PDB entry 3U7Q | X-ray diffraction, 1.00 A resolution | chains B and D of the 4 polymer chains in the assembly

== Chain B (and D) ==
Name: Nitrogenase molybdenum-iron protein beta chain
From: Azotobacter vinelandii
Notes: EC 1.18.6.1; chain D of this document is another copy of the same molecule, construct and numbering; everything in this record applies to it too
UniProtKB: P07329 (NIFK_AZOVI); residues 1-523 here = UniProt positions 1-523
Amino-acid sequence (523 residues; row label = number of the first residue in the row):
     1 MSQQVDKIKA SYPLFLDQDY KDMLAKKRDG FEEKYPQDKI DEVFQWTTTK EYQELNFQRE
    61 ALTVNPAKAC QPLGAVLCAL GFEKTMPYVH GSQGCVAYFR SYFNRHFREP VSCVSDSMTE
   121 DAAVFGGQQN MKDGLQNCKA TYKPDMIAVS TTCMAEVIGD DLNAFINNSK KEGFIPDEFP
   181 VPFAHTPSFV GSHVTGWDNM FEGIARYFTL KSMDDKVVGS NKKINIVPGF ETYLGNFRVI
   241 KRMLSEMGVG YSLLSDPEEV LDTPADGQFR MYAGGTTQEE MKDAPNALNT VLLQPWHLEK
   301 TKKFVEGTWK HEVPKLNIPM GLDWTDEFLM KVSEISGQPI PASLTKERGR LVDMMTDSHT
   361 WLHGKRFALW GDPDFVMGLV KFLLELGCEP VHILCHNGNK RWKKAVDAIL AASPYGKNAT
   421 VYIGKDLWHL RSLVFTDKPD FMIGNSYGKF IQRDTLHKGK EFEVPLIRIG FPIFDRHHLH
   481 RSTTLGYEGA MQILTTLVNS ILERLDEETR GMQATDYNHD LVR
Disordered / not traced: 1
Swiss-Prot annotation at these positions:
  - binding site ([8Fe-7S] cluster): Cys70, Cys95, Cys153, Ser188

== How chain B and chain D interact ==
Contacting residue pairs (133):
  Ser11(B) - Tyr517(D)  hydrogen bond (backbone-side chain)
  Ser11(B) - Asn518(D)
  Tyr12(B) - Leu505(D)  hydrophobic
  Tyr12(B) - Glu508(D)  hydrogen bond
  Tyr12(B) - Thr509(D)
  Tyr12(B) - Thr515(D)
  Tyr12(B) - Tyr517(D)
  Tyr12(B) - Asn518(D)
  Phe15(B) - Tyr517(D)
  Leu16(B) - Ala514(D)
  Lys34(B) - Gln513(D)  hydrogen bond
  Gln37(B) - Gln513(D)  hydrogen bond
  Arg108(B) - Asp357(D)
  Arg108(B) - Arg523(D)  hydrogen bond (side chain-backbone)
  Glu109(B) - Asp353(D)
  Arg238(B) - Arg350(D)
  Glu259(B) - Lys346(D)  salt bridge
  Glu259(B) - Arg350(D)  salt bridge
  Asp262(B) - Arg350(D)  salt bridge
  Pro264(B) - Lys346(D)
  Pro264(B) - Gly349(D)
  Ala265(B) - Gly349(D)  hydrogen bond (backbone-backbone)
  Ala265(B) - Val352(D)
  Ala265(B) - Asp353(D)
  Lys346(B) - Glu259(D)  salt bridge
  Lys346(B) - Pro264(D)
  Gly349(B) - Pro264(D)
  Gly349(B) - Ala265(D)  hydrogen bond (backbone-backbone)
  Arg350(B) - Arg238(D)
  Arg350(B) - Glu259(D)  salt bridge
  Arg350(B) - Asp262(D)  salt bridge
  Val352(B) - Ala265(D)
  Asp353(B) - Glu109(D)
  Asp353(B) - Ala265(D)
  Met354(B) - His478(D)
  Met354(B) - Arg481(D)
  Asp357(B) - Arg108(D)
  Asp357(B) - His477(D)
  Asp357(B) - His478(D)
  Ser358(B) - His477(D)  hydrogen bond
  Ser358(B) - His478(D)  hydrogen bond
  Trp361(B) - His477(D)
  Ser446(B) - Leu521(D)
  Tyr447(B) - Leu521(D)  hydrophobic
  Lys449(B) - Asp506(D)  salt bridge
  Lys449(B) - His519(D)
  Lys449(B) - Asp520(D)  hydrogen bond (side chain-backbone)
  Phe450(B) - His519(D)
  Gln452(B) - Arg510(D)
  Arg453(B) - Arg510(D)
  Arg453(B) - Met512(D)  hydrogen bond
  Arg453(B) - Asp516(D)
  Asp454(B) - Met512(D)
  Leu456(B) - Arg510(D)
  His457(B) - Met512(D)
  Glu463(B) - Arg510(D)  salt bridge
  Arg468(B) - Asp506(D)  salt bridge
  Phe474(B) - Leu521(D)
  Phe474(B) - Val522(D)
  Phe474(B) - Arg523(D)  hydrogen bond (backbone-backbone)
  Asp475(B) - Leu502(D)
  Asp475(B) - Asp506(D)
  Asp475(B) - Leu521(D)
  Asp475(B) - Arg523(D)
  Arg476(B) - Asn499(D)
  Arg476(B) - Leu502(D)
  Arg476(B) - Glu503(D)
  Arg476(B) - Asp506(D)  salt bridge
  His477(B) - Asp357(D)
  His477(B) - Ser358(D)  hydrogen bond
  His477(B) - Trp361(D)
  His477(B) - Thr495(D)
  His477(B) - Val498(D)
  His477(B) - Asn499(D)
  His477(B) - Leu502(D)
  His477(B) - Arg523(D)  hydrogen bond (side chain-backbone)
  His478(B) - Met354(D)
  His478(B) - Asp357(D)
  His478(B) - Ser358(D)  hydrogen bond
  His478(B) - Leu494(D)
  His478(B) - Thr495(D)
  Leu479(B) - Asn499(D)
  Arg481(B) - Met354(D)
  Arg481(B) - Met491(D)
  Met491(B) - Arg481(D)
  Leu494(B) - His478(D)
  Thr495(B) - His477(D)
  Thr495(B) - His478(D)
  Val498(B) - His477(D)
  Asn499(B) - Arg476(D)
  Asn499(B) - His477(D)  hydrogen bond (side chain-backbone)
  Asn499(B) - Leu479(D)
  Leu502(B) - Asp475(D)
  Leu502(B) - Arg476(D)
  Leu502(B) - His477(D)
  Glu503(B) - Arg476(D)
  Glu503(B) - Glu503(D)
  Leu505(B) - Tyr12(D)  hydrophobic
  Asp506(B) - Lys449(D)  salt bridge
  Asp506(B) - Arg468(D)  salt bridge
  Asp506(B) - Asp475(D)
  Asp506(B) - Arg476(D)  salt bridge
  Glu508(B) - Tyr12(D)  hydrogen bond
  Thr509(B) - Tyr12(D)
  Arg510(B) - Gln452(D)
  Arg510(B) - Arg453(D)
  Arg510(B) - Leu456(D)
  Arg510(B) - Glu463(D)  salt bridge
  Met512(B) - Arg453(D)
  Met512(B) - Asp454(D)
  Met512(B) - His457(D)
  Gln513(B) - Lys34(D)  hydrogen bond
  Gln513(B) - Gln37(D)  hydrogen bond
  Ala514(B) - Leu16(D)
  Thr515(B) - Tyr12(D)
  Asp516(B) - Arg453(D)  salt bridge
  Tyr517(B) - Ser11(D)  hydrogen bond (side chain-backbone)
  Tyr517(B) - Tyr12(D)
  Tyr517(B) - Phe15(D)
  Asn518(B) - Ser11(D)
  Asn518(B) - Tyr12(D)
  His519(B) - Lys449(D)
  His519(B) - Phe450(D)
  Asp520(B) - Lys449(D)  hydrogen bond (backbone-side chain)
  Leu521(B) - Ser446(D)
  Leu521(B) - Tyr447(D)  hydrophobic
  Leu521(B) - Phe474(D)
  Leu521(B) - Asp475(D)
  Val522(B) - Phe474(D)
  Arg523(B) - Arg108(D)  hydrogen bond (backbone-side chain)
  Arg523(B) - Phe474(D)  hydrogen bond (backbone-backbone)
  Arg523(B) - Asp475(D)
  Arg523(B) - His477(D)  hydrogen bond (backbone-side chain)
Other interface residues (no listed pair), chain B (70 interface residues in all): Pro13, Ile40, Phe44, Arg105, Glu258, Thr263
Other interface residues (no listed pair), chain D (68 interface residues in all): Pro13, Arg105, Glu258, Thr263

== In short ==
Chain B and chain D form an interface of 70 and 68 residues respectively; the contacts include 24 hydrogen
bonds and 15 salt bridges. Polar contacts include Glu259(B)-Lys346(D), Glu259(B)-Arg350(D) and
Asp262(B)-Arg350(D). Curated annotation (UniProt) lists 4 [8Fe-7S] cluster-binding residues on chain B.
Chain B and chain D are both Nitrogenase molybdenum-iron protein beta chain (Azotobacter vinelandii); the
structure, A. vinelandii nitrogenase MoFe protein at atomic resolution, was determined by X-ray diffraction.
